PDB entry 3M5O | X-ray diffraction, 1.60 A resolution | chains A and C

== Chain A ==
Protein: NS3/4A
Organism: Hepatitis C virus subtype 1a
Notes: EC 3.4.21.98; fragment: ns4a , ns3
UniProt: A8DG50 (A8DG50_9HEPC); the construct has insertions or renumbered stretches relative to UniProt, so the offset changes along the chain: 990-1000 = UniProt 1678-1688; 1001-1182 = UniProt 1027-1208
Sequence (203 residues; row label = number of the first residue in the row):
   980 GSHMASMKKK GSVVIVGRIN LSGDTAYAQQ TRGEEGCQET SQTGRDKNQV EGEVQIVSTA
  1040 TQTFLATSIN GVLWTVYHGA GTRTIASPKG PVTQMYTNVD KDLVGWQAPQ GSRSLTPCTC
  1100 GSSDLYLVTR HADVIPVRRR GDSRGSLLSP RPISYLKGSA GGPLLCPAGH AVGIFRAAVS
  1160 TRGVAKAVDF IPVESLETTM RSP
Disordered / not traced: 980-981, 1180-1182
Construct notes: expression tag (980-985); engineered mutation M986, K987, K988, K989, S1001 (Ala1027 in A8DG50), G1002 (Pro1028 in A8DG50), D1003 (Ile1029 in A8DG50), E1013 (Leu1039 in A8DG50), E1014 (Leu1040 in A8DG50), Q1017 (Ile1043 in A8DG50), E1018 (Ile1044 in A8DG50), Q1021 (Leu1047 in A8DG50), T1040 (Ala1066 in A8DG50), S1047 (Cys1073 in A8DG50), L1052 (Cys1078 in A8DG50), T1072 (Ile1098 in A8DG50), Q1086 (Pro1112 in A8DG50), A1139 (Ser1165 in A8DG50), S1159 (Cys1185 in A8DG50)

== Chain C ==
Protein: TEDVVCC peptide
UniProt: B3TKQ3; residues 1-7 here correspond to UniProt positions 1966-1972 (UniProt number = residue number + 1965)
Sequence (8 residues; numbered 0 to 7; the number before each row is that of its first residue; numbering starts at 0):
     0 XTEDVVCC
Construct notes: acetylation (0)
Modified positions: ACE (acetyl group) at position 0

== Interface between chain A and chain C ==
Pairs across the interface - 27 pairs, chain A then chain C:
  H1057(A) with C6(C); C7(C), hydrogen bond (side chain-backbone)
  R1123(A) with V4(C)
  L1135(A) with C7(C)
  K1136(A) with C7(C)
  G1137(A) with C7(C), hydrogen bond (backbone-backbone)
  S1138(A) with C7(C), hydrogen bond (backbone-backbone)
  A1139(A) with C7(C), hydrogen bond (backbone-backbone)
  F1154(A) with C7(C), hydrophobic
  R1155(A) with V4(C); C6(C); C7(C), hydrogen bond (backbone-backbone)
  A1156(A) with V4(C), hydrophobic; V5(C); C6(C), hydrophobic
  A1157(A) with D3(C); V4(C); V5(C), hydrogen bond (backbone-backbone); C7(C)
  V1158(A) with D3(C)
  S1159(A) with T1(C); E2(C); D3(C), hydrogen bond (backbone-backbone)
  T1160(A) with T1(C); E2(C)
  R1161(A) with ACE_0(C)
  K1165(A) with E2(C), salt bridge
Other interface residues (no listed pair), chain A (19 interface residues in all): D1081, I1132, D1168

== Summary ==
Chain A and chain C form an interface of 19 and 8 residues respectively, with 7 hydrogen bonds and 1 salt
bridge. Polar contacts include K1165(A)-E2(C), H1057(A)-C7(C) and G1137(A)-C7(C).
Chain A is NS3/4A (Hepatitis C virus subtype 1a) and chain C is TEDVVCC peptide; the structure, Crystal
structure of HCV NS3/4A protease in complex with N-terminal product 5A5B, was determined by X-ray diffraction,
deposited together with 3M5L, 3M5M and 3M5N.
